8KEE - chains S and Z of the 36 polymer chains in the assembly; structure by electron microscopy, 3.26 A resolution.

[Chain S (and Z)]
Name: tube
Source organism: unclassified Caudoviricetes
Notes: chain Z of this document is another copy of the same molecule, construct and numbering; everything in this record applies to it too
Sequence (167 residues; numbered 1 to 167; the number before each row is that of its first residue):
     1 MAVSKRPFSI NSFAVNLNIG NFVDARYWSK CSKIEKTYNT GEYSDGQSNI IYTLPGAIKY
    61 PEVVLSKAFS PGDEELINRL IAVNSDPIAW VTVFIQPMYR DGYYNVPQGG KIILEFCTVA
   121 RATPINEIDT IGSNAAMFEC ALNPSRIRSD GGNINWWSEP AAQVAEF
Not modelled in the structure: 1, 165-167 (chain Z: 164-167)

[Chain S / chain Z interface]
Pairs across the interface (18; chain S residue first):
  Ala2(S) with Tyr52(Z)
  Val3(S) with Tyr43(Z); Tyr52(Z), hydrophobic
  Arg6(S) with Leu54(Z)
  Pro7(S) with Tyr43(Z); Leu54(Z)
  Phe8(S) with Leu54(Z)
  Ser9(S) with Leu54(Z)
  Asn11(S) with Gly56(Z); Ala57(Z)
  Asp101(S) with Lys36(Z), salt bridge; Tyr38(Z), hydrogen bond; Ile58(Z); Pro160(Z)
  Tyr104(S) with Pro160(Z); Ala161(Z); Gln163(Z)
  Asn105(S) with Gln163(Z)
Also at the interface, not in a pair above, chain S (11 interface residues in all): Gly102
Also at the interface, not in a pair above, chain Z (15 interface residues in all): Asp45, Pro55, Glu159, Ala162

[Overview]
Chain S and chain Z form an interface of 11 and 15 residues respectively, with 1 hydrogen bond and 1 salt
bridge. Polar pairs include Asp101(S)-Lys36(Z) and Asp101(S)-Tyr38(Z).
Chain S and chain Z are both tube (unclassified Caudoviricetes); the structure, Cyanophage A-1(L) sheath-tube,
was determined by electron microscopy, deposited together with 8KEA, 8KEC, 8KEF and 8KEG.
